PDB entry 8HMD | electron microscopy, 4.70 A resolution (low resolution: residue-level contacts below are approximate; hydrogen-bond / salt-bridge calls are withheld) | chains B and F of the 4 polymer chains in the assembly

[Chain B]
Molecule: WD40 repeat protein
Organism: Tetrahymena thermophila
UniProt: Q22U89 (Q22U89_TETTS); residues 1-1195 here = UniProt positions 1-1195
Chain sequence (1195 residues; each row starts with the number of its first residue):
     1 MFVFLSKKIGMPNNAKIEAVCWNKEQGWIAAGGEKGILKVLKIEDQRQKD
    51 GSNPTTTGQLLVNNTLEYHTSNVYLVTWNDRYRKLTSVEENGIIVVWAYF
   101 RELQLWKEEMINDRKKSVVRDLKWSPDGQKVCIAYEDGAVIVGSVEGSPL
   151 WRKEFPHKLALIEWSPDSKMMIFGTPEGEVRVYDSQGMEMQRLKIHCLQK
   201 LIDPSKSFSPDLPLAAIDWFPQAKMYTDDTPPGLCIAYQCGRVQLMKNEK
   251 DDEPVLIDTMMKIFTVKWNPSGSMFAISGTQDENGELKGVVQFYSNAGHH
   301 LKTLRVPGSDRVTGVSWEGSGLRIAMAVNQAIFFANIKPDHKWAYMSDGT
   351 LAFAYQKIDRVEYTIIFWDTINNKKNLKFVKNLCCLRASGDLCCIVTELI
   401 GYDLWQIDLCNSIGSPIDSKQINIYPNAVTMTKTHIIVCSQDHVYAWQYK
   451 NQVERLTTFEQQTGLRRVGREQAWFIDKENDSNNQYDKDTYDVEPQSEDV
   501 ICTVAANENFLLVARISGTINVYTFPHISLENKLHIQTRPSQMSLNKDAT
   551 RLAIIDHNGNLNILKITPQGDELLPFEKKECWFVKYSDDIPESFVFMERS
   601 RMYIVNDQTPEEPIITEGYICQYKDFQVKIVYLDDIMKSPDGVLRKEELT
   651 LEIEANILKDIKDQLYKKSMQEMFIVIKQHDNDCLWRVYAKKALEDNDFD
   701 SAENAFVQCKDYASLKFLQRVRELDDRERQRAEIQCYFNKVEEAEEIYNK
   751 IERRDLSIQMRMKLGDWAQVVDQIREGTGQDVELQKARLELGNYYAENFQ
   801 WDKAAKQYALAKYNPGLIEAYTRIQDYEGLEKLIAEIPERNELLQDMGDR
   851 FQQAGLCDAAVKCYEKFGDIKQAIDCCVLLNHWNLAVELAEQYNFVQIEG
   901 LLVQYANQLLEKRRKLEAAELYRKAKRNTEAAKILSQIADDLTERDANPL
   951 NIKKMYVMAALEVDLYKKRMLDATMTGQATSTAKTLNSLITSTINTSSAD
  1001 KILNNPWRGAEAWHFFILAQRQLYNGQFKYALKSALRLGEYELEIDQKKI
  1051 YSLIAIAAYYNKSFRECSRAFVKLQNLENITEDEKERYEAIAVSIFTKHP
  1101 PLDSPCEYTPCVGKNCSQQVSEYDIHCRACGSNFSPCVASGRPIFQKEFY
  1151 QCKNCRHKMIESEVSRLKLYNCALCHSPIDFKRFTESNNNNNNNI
Disulfides: Cys-857/Cys-876
Bound ions: Zn2+ site 1 near Cys-1111 (its only coordinating residue here); Zn2+ site 2: Cys-1152, Cys-1155, Cys-1172, Cys-1175

[Chain F]
Molecule: Intraflagellar transport protein 43 homolog
Organism: Tetrahymena thermophila
UniProt: Q22NF5 (Q22NF5_TETTS); numbering as in UniProt (aligned over 1-146)
Chain sequence (146 residues; each row starts with the number of its first residue):
     1 MAAKGKQGWGFGGKDQNVKIDTSQQDQKKQNIWEQNNEDLIFVPDLTQEA
    51 QEQEVSKVSAPPNQPTVQVQDINELQKFTKINTLPQTEEGVDLSQLMQIL
   101 SPVEDIKEKDEAWEFLQLKTQIYEIVSNMYGGNELIDDDDEDDENQ

[Chain B / chain F interface]
Residue-residue contacts (123; chain B residue first):
  Lys-24(B) with Lys-28(F)
  Glu-25(B) with Asp-26(F); Gln-27(F); Lys-28(F)
  Arg-81(B) with Gln-25(F); Asp-26(F); Gln-27(F)
  Tyr-82(B) with Gln-24(F); Gln-25(F)
  Arg-83(B) with Gln-24(F); Asp-26(F)
  Lys-84(B) with Ile-20(F); Asp-21(F)
  Tyr-99(B) with Gln-24(F)
  Arg-101(B) with Gln-24(F)
  Trp-106(B) with Met-1(F)
  Lys-107(B) with Met-1(F); Ala-3(F)
  Glu-108(B) with Met-1(F); Ala-2(F); Ala-3(F)
  Glu-109(B) with Lys-4(F); Ile-20(F); Asp-21(F)
  Met-110(B) with Lys-6(F); Gly-8(F)
  Ile-111(B) with Ala-2(F); Gly-5(F); Lys-6(F)
  Asn-112(B) with Gly-8(F); Phe-11(F)
  Arg-114(B) with Phe-11(F)
  Tyr-135(B) with Phe-11(F)
  Ile-141(B) with Phe-11(F)
  Gly-143(B) with Trp-9(F)
  Ser-144(B) with Trp-9(F)
  Val-145(B) with Ile-20(F)
  Glu-146(B) with Val-18(F); Ile-20(F)
  Gly-147(B) with Trp-9(F); Asn-17(F); Val-18(F)
  Ser-148(B) with Trp-9(F)
  Pro-149(B) with Trp-9(F); Gly-10(F)
  Arg-152(B) with Trp-9(F); Gly-10(F)
  Tyr-355(B) with Asn-31(F); Trp-33(F); Glu-34(F)
  Gln-356(B) with Glu-34(F)
  Lys-357(B) with Glu-34(F); Asn-37(F)
  Ile-358(B) with Glu-34(F)
  Ile-366(B) with Trp-33(F)
  Leu-377(B) with Asn-36(F)
  Phe-379(B) with Asn-36(F)
  Ile-636(B) with Trp-33(F)
  Met-637(B) with Asn-31(F)
  Ser-639(B) with Ile-32(F); Trp-33(F)
  Pro-640(B) with Ile-32(F)
  Asp-641(B) with Ile-32(F)
  Gly-642(B) with Ile-32(F)
  Arg-913(B) with Tyr-130(F)
  Arg-914(B) with Tyr-123(F)
  Lys-915(B) with Tyr-130(F)
  Leu-916(B) with Tyr-123(F); Val-126(F)
  Glu-917(B) with Tyr-123(F)
  Glu-920(B) with Lys-119(F); Tyr-123(F)
  Asp-941(B) with Met-129(F)
  Leu-942(B) with Met-129(F)
  Arg-945(B) with Asn-128(F); Met-129(F)
  Asn-948(B) with Gln-68(F); Asp-105(F)
  Leu-950(B) with Lys-107(F)
  Asn-951(B) with Ile-125(F)
  Lys-953(B) with Trp-113(F)
  Lys-954(B) with Trp-113(F); Leu-118(F); Gln-121(F); Ile-122(F)
  Met-955(B) with Ile-122(F)
  Met-958(B) with Phe-115(F); Lys-119(F); Ile-122(F)
  Leu-961(B) with Phe-115(F)
  Glu-962(B) with Lys-119(F)
  Leu-965(B) with Phe-115(F)
  Ile-1017(B) with Ile-106(F)
  Gln-1020(B) with Ser-101(F); Val-103(F); Ile-106(F)
  Arg-1021(B) with Glu-108(F)
  Tyr-1024(B) with Phe-78(F); Leu-100(F); Ser-101(F); Val-103(F)
  Asn-1025(B) with Glu-108(F)
  Lys-1048(B) with Ile-99(F)
  Lys-1049(B) with Ile-99(F)
  Ser-1052(B) with Leu-96(F); Ile-99(F)
  Ala-1055(B) with Leu-96(F)
  Ile-1056(B) with Leu-96(F)
  Tyr-1059(B) with Glu-89(F); Leu-93(F)
  Glu-1084(B) with Gln-95(F)
  Arg-1087(B) with Gln-95(F)
  Tyr-1088(B) with Gln-95(F)
  Ile-1091(B) with Asp-92(F); Leu-93(F)
  Ser-1094(B) with Gly-90(F)
  Ile-1095(B) with Val-91(F)
  Lys-1098(B) with Glu-89(F)
  Tyr-1170(B) with Asp-110(F)
  Asn-1171(B) with Glu-111(F)
  Leu-1174(B) with Trp-113(F)
  His-1176(B) with Glu-111(F); Trp-113(F)
Other interface residues (no listed pair), chain B (89 interface residues in all): Asp-80, Asp-113, Leu-644, Ile-938, Pro-949, Tyr-1060, Phe-1071, Lys-1168, Cys-1175
Other interface residues (no listed pair), chain F (65 interface residues in all): Gln-7, Lys-19, Thr-22, Asp-39, Glu-74, Ile-81, Asn-82, Met-97, Pro-102

[In short]
89 residues of chain B face 65 of chain F across their interface. Cys-1152(B), Cys-1155(B), Cys-1172(B) and
Cys-1175(B) coordinate Zn2+ site 2.
Here chain B is WD40 repeat protein and chain F is Intraflagellar transport protein 43 homolog, both from
Tetrahymena thermophila. Entry 8HMD (base module state 2 of Tetrahymena IFT-A) was determined by electron
microscopy, deposited together with 8HMC, 8HME and 8HMF.
